PDB entry 2Z3J | X-ray diffraction, 1.60 A resolution | chains A and C of the 4 polymer chains in the assembly

== Chain A (and C) ==
Name: Blasticidin-S deaminase
From: Aspergillus terreus
Notes: EC 3.5.4.23; chain C of this document is another copy of the same molecule, construct and numbering; everything in this record applies to it too
UniProt: P0C2P0 (BSD_ASPTE); residues 1-130 here = UniProt positions 1-130
Sequence (130 residues; row label = number of the first residue in the row):
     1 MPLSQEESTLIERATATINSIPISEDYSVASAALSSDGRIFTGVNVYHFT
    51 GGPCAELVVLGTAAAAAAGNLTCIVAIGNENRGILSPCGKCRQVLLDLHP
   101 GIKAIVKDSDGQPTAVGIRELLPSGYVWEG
Disordered / not traced: 1, 129-130 (chain C: 1-2, 128-130)
Sequence notes: engineered mutation K90 (Arg in P0C2P0)
Ion coordination: Zn2+: C54, C88, C91
Curated features (UniProtKB/Swiss-Prot):
  - active site: E56 (Proton donor)
  - binding site (substrate): S28, R82, Y126, W128
  - binding site (Zn(2+)): C54, C88, C91
  - mutagenesis: E56 (E56D: Loss of activity; E56Q: Loss of activity), C91 (C91A: Loss of activity; C91S: Loss of activity)

== Chain A / chain C interface ==
Residue-residue contacts - 18 pairs, chain A then chain C:
  Y47(A) - Y47(C)  hydrogen bond
  Y47(A) - F49(C)  hydrophobic
  H48(A) - F49(C)
  F49(A) - Y47(C)  hydrophobic
  F49(A) - H48(C)
  F49(A) - G51(C)
  F49(A) - C54(C)  hydrophobic
  F49(A) - C88(C)  hydrophobic
  T50(A) - G51(C)
  T50(A) - C88(C)
  T50(A) - K90(C)  hydrogen bond (backbone-side chain)
  G51(A) - F49(C)
  G51(A) - T50(C)
  G51(A) - G51(C)
  C54(A) - F49(C)  hydrophobic
  C88(A) - F49(C)  hydrophobic
  C88(A) - T50(C)
  K90(A) - T50(C)  hydrogen bond (side chain-backbone)
Also at the interface, not in a pair above, chain A (9 interface residues in all): G52
Also at the interface, not in a pair above, chain C (9 interface residues in all): G52

== In short ==
The chain A/chain C interface involves 9 residues from each chain; the contacts include 3 hydrogen bonds.
Polar pairs include Y47(A)-Y47(C) and T50(A)-K90(C). UniProt lists active-site residue E56(A), 4
substrate-binding residues, 3 Zn2+-binding residues and 2 mutagenesis sites on chain A.
Both chains are Blasticidin-S deaminase (Aspergillus terreus). Entry 2Z3J (Crystal structure of blasticidin S
deaminase (BSD) R90K mutant) was determined by X-ray diffraction together with 2Z3G, 2Z3H, 2Z3I, 1WN5 and 1WN6
from the same study.
